PDB entry 3CHU | X-ray diffraction, 2.20 A resolution | chains A and B

[Chain A (and B)]
Protein: p-Aminobenzoate N-Oxygenase
From: Streptomyces thioluteus
Notes: chain B of this document is another copy of the same molecule, construct and numbering; everything in this record applies to it too
UniProtKB: Q70KH9 (Q70KH9_9ACTO); residues 1-336 here = UniProt positions 1-336
Chain sequence (336 residues; numbered 1 to 336; the number before each row is that of its first residue):
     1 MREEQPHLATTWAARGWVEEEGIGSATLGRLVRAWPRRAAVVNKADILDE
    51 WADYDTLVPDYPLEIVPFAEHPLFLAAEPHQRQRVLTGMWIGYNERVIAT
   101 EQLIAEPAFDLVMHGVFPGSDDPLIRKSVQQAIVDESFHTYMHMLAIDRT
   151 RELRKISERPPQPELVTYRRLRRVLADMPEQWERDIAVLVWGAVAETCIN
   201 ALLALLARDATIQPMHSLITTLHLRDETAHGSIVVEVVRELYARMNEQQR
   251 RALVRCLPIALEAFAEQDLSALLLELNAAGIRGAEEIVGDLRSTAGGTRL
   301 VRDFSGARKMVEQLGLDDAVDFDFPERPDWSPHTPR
Not modelled in the structure: 1-23, 157-162, 293-299, 331-336 (chain B: 1-23, 157-162, 333-336)
UniProt features mapped onto this chain:
  - binding site (4-nitrobenzoate): Tyr93, Asn200
  - binding site (Fe cation): Glu101, Glu136, His139, Glu196, His223, Glu227, His230
  - mutagenesis: Arg96 (R96A: Loss of activity), Thr100 (T100A: 3-fold increase in activity; T100L: Retains 14% of activity), Glu101 (E101A: Loss of activity), Asp135 (D135A: Loss of activity), Glu136 (E136A: Loss of activity), His139 (H139A: Loss of activity), Glu196 (E196A: Loss of activity), Leu202 (L202F: 3.5-fold increase in activity), Asp226 (D226A: Loss of activity), Glu227 (E227A: Loss of activity), His230 (H230A: Loss of activity), Phe264 (F264A: No change in activity), 1 further mutagenesis entry in UniProt
Bound ions: mu-oxo-diiron Fe: Glu101, Glu136, His139, Glu196, His223, Glu227, His230
Residues lining bound ligands: mu-oxo-diiron (FEO): Glu101, Glu136, His139, Glu196, His223, Glu227, His230
Reported in the primary citation:
  - mu-oxo-diiron coordination: Glu101, Glu136, His139, Glu196, His223, Glu227, His230
  - conformationally variable residues (loop rearrangement): Arg96, Ala195 to Asn200, Leu202, Leu203, Phe264

[Interface between chain A and chain B]
Contacting residue pairs (46):
  Val32(A) - Leu48(B)  hydrophobic
  Trp35(A) - Ala45(B)
  Trp35(A) - Phe138(B)  hydrophobic
  Pro36(A) - Ala45(B)
  Pro36(A) - Asp46(B)
  Val41(A) - Val41(B)  hydrophobic
  Val41(A) - Val42(B)
  Val41(A) - Val134(B)  hydrophobic
  Val42(A) - Val41(B)
  Val42(A) - Val42(B)
  Val42(A) - Ala45(B)  hydrophobic
  Ala45(A) - Trp35(B)
  Ala45(A) - Pro36(B)
  Ala45(A) - Val42(B)  hydrophobic
  Asp46(A) - Pro36(B)
  Leu48(A) - Lys127(B)
  Met113(A) - Met144(B)  hydrophobic
  Pro123(A) - Asp148(B)
  Arg126(A) - Met144(B)
  Lys127(A) - Leu48(B)
  Lys127(A) - Tyr141(B)
  Lys127(A) - Met144(B)
  Gln130(A) - Ser137(B)  hydrogen bond (side chain-backbone)
  Gln130(A) - Thr140(B)
  Gln130(A) - Tyr141(B)
  Gln130(A) - Met144(B)
  Gln131(A) - Tyr141(B)  hydrogen bond
  Ile133(A) - Ser137(B)
  Val134(A) - Val41(B)  hydrophobic
  Val134(A) - Ser137(B)
  Val134(A) - Phe138(B)
  Ser137(A) - Gln130(B)  hydrogen bond (backbone-side chain)
  Ser137(A) - Ile133(B)
  Ser137(A) - Val134(B)
  Ser137(A) - Ser137(B)  hydrogen bond
  Phe138(A) - Trp35(B)  hydrophobic
  Phe138(A) - Val134(B)
  Thr140(A) - Gln130(B)
  Tyr141(A) - Lys127(B)
  Tyr141(A) - Gln130(B)
  Tyr141(A) - Gln131(B)  hydrogen bond
  Met144(A) - Met113(B)  hydrophobic
  Met144(A) - Arg126(B)
  Met144(A) - Lys127(B)
  Leu145(A) - Lys127(B)
  Asp148(A) - Pro123(B)
Interface residues without a listed pair, chain A (27 interface residues in all): Arg33, Gln102, Leu103, His114
Interface residues without a listed pair, chain B (23 interface residues in all): Gln102, His114

[Summary]
27 residues of chain A and 23 residues of chain B are in contact, with 5 hydrogen bonds. Polar contacts
include Gln130(A)-Ser137(B), Gln131(A)-Tyr141(B) and Ser137(A)-Ser137(B). Ligands of chain A: mu-oxo-diiron.
From the paper: mu-oxo-diiron coordination by Glu101(A), Glu136(A) and His139(A) among others; conformational
variability at Arg96(A), Ala195(A) and Leu202(A) among others.
Chain A and chain B are both p-Aminobenzoate N-Oxygenase (Streptomyces thioluteus); the structure, Crystal
Structure of Di-iron Aurf, was determined by X-ray diffraction, deposited together with 3CHH, 3CHI and 3CHT.
